PDB entry 7CQW | X-ray diffraction, 2.30 A resolution | chains A and C of the 3 polymer chains in the assembly

Chain A (and C):
Name: Type III glutamate--ammonia ligase
Organism: Rhodovulum sp. 12E13
Notes: EC 6.3.1.2; chain C of this document is another copy of the same molecule, construct and numbering; everything in this record applies to it too
UniProt: A0A369R1N0 (A0A369R1N0_9RHOB); residue numbers follow UniProt; this construct covers 1-430
Sequence (450 residues; row label = number of the first residue in the row; numbers below 1 keep their minus sign (Met-19 is residue -19)):
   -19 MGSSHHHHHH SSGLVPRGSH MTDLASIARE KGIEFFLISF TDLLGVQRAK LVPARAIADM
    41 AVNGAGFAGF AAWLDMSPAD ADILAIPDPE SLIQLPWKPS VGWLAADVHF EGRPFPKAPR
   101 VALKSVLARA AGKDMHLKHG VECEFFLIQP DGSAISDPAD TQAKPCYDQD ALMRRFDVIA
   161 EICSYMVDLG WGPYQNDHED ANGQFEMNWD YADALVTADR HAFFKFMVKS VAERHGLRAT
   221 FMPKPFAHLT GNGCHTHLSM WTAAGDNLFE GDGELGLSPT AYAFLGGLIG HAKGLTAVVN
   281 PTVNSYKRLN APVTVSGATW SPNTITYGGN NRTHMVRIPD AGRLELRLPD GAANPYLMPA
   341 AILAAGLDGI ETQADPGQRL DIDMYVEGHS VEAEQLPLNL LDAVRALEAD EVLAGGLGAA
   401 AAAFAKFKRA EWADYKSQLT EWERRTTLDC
Disordered / not traced: -19 to 0 (chain C: -19 to 1)
Construct notes: initiating methionine (-19); expression tag (-18 to 0)
Small-molecule neighbours: ADP (adenosine-5'-diphosphate): Lys118, His119, Gly120, Val121, Glu122, Tyr174, Gln175, Trp189, Asp190, Tyr191, His237, Leu238, Ser239, Trp241, Asn247, Arg312, Arg317, Pro319, Gly322, Arg323
Reported in the primary citation:
  - conformationally variable residues (loop rearrangement): Lys287 to Ile305
  - mutagenesis - Y147A, Y174A, R317A: decreased stability
  - catalytic residues: Asp177, Glu186 (proposed by the authors, not directly observed)

Interface between chain A and chain C:
Contacting residue pairs (89; chain A residue first):
  Gly132(A) - Arg424(C)  hydrogen bond (backbone-side chain)
  Ser133(A) - Arg424(C)
  Lys205(A) - Cys430(C)  hydrogen bond (side chain-backbone)
  Lys209(A) - Asp429(C)  hydrogen bond (side chain-backbone)
  Lys209(A) - Cys430(C)
  Arg218(A) - Leu428(C)
  Arg218(A) - Asp429(C)  salt bridge
  Thr220(A) - Leu428(C)  hydrogen bond (side chain-backbone)
  Phe221(A) - Cys430(C)
  Met222(A) - Glu423(C)
  Met222(A) - Arg424(C)
  Met222(A) - Thr427(C)
  Met222(A) - Leu428(C)  hydrophobic
  Met222(A) - Cys430(C)  hydrogen bond (backbone-side chain)
  Pro223(A) - Thr427(C)
  Lys224(A) - Leu419(C)
  Pro225(A) - Leu419(C)
  Pro225(A) - Arg424(C)  hydrogen bond (backbone-side chain)
  Phe226(A) - Leu419(C)
  Phe226(A) - Arg424(C)
  Ala227(A) - Ser417(C)
  Ala227(A) - Leu419(C)
  Asn284(A) - Leu419(C)
  Asn284(A) - Glu423(C)  hydrogen bond
  Tyr286(A) - Lys416(C)  hydrogen bond (backbone-side chain)
  Lys287(A) - Lys416(C)
  Lys287(A) - Gln418(C)  hydrogen bond (side chain-backbone)
  Lys287(A) - Glu423(C)  salt bridge
  Arg288(A) - Lys416(C)  hydrogen bond (backbone-backbone)
  Arg288(A) - Ser417(C)
  Asn290(A) - Ala413(C)
  Asn290(A) - Asp414(C)
  Asn290(A) - Ser417(C)
  Ala332(A) - Cys430(C)  hydrophobic
  Leu378(A) - Leu381(C)  hydrophobic
  Leu378(A) - Arg385(C)
  Leu378(A) - Lys416(C)  hydrogen bond (backbone-side chain)
  Leu381(A) - Leu378(C)  hydrophobic
  Arg385(A) - Leu378(C)
  Glu411(A) - Trp422(C)
  Ala413(A) - Asn290(C)
  Asp414(A) - Asn290(C)
  Asp414(A) - Trp422(C)  hydrogen bond
  Tyr415(A) - Tyr415(C)  hydrogen bond
  Tyr415(A) - Thr420(C)
  Tyr415(A) - Trp422(C)  hydrophobic
  Tyr415(A) - Glu423(C)
  Lys416(A) - Tyr286(C)  hydrogen bond (side chain-backbone)
  Lys416(A) - Lys287(C)
  Lys416(A) - Arg288(C)  hydrogen bond (backbone-backbone)
  Lys416(A) - Leu378(C)  hydrogen bond (side chain-backbone)
  Ser417(A) - Ala227(C)
  Ser417(A) - Arg288(C)
  Ser417(A) - Asn290(C)
  Gln418(A) - Lys287(C)  hydrogen bond (backbone-side chain)
  Gln418(A) - Trp422(C)
  Leu419(A) - Lys224(C)
  Leu419(A) - Pro225(C)
  Leu419(A) - Phe226(C)
  Leu419(A) - Ala227(C)
  Leu419(A) - Asn284(C)
  Thr420(A) - Tyr415(C)
  Thr420(A) - Thr420(C)
  Trp422(A) - Glu411(C)
  Trp422(A) - Asp414(C)  hydrogen bond
  Trp422(A) - Tyr415(C)  hydrophobic
  Trp422(A) - Gln418(C)
  Glu423(A) - Met222(C)
  Glu423(A) - Asn284(C)  hydrogen bond
  Glu423(A) - Lys287(C)  salt bridge
  Glu423(A) - Tyr415(C)
  Arg424(A) - Gly132(C)  hydrogen bond (side chain-backbone)
  Arg424(A) - Ser133(C)
  Arg424(A) - Met222(C)
  Arg424(A) - Pro225(C)  hydrogen bond (side chain-backbone)
  Arg424(A) - Phe226(C)
  Thr427(A) - Met222(C)
  Thr427(A) - Pro223(C)
  Thr427(A) - Thr282(C)
  Leu428(A) - Arg218(C)
  Leu428(A) - Thr220(C)  hydrogen bond (backbone-side chain)
  Leu428(A) - Met222(C)  hydrophobic
  Asp429(A) - Lys209(C)  hydrogen bond (backbone-side chain)
  Asp429(A) - Arg218(C)  salt bridge
  Cys430(A) - Lys205(C)  hydrogen bond (backbone-side chain)
  Cys430(A) - Lys209(C)
  Cys430(A) - Phe221(C)
  Cys430(A) - Met222(C)
  Cys430(A) - Ala332(C)  hydrophobic
Also at the interface, not in a pair above, chain A (43 interface residues in all): Ile128, Thr282, Val283, Leu289, Gly331
Also at the interface, not in a pair above, chain C (44 interface residues in all): Ile128, Ala219, Val283, Leu289, Gly331

Overview:
43 residues of chain A and 44 residues of chain C are in contact; the contacts include 24 hydrogen bonds and 4
salt bridges. Polar pairs include Arg218(A)-Asp429(C), Lys287(A)-Glu423(C) and Gly132(A)-Arg424(C). Bound to
chain A: ADP. The paper reports catalytic residues Asp177(A) and Glu186(A); Y147A, Y174A and R317A of chain A
reduce stability.
Both chains are Type III glutamate--ammonia ligase (Rhodovulum sp. 12E13). Entry 7CQW (GmaS/ADP
complex-Conformation 1) was determined by X-ray diffraction, deposited together with 7CQL, 7CQN, 7CQQ, 7CQU
and 7CQX.
